PDB entry 8B12 | electron microscopy, 1.86 A resolution | chains C and G of the 10 polymer chains in the assembly

== Chain C ==
Protein: Major carboxysome shell protein CsoS1A
Source organism: Halothiobacillus neapolitanus
UniProtKB: P45689 (CSOSA_HALNC); residues 1-98 here = UniProt positions 1-98
Amino-acid sequence (98 residues; numbered 1 to 98; the number before each row is that of its first residue):
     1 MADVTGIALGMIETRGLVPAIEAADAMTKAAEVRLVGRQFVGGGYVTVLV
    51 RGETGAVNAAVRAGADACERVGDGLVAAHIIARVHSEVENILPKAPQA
Unresolved in the structure: 1-5

== Chain G ==
Protein: Carboxysome shell vertex protein CsoS4A
Source organism: Halothiobacillus neapolitanus
UniProtKB: O85043 (CSS4A_HALNC); numbering as in UniProt (aligned over 1-83)
Amino-acid sequence (83 residues; numbered 1 to 83; the number before each row is that of its first residue):
     1 MKIMQVEKTLVSTNRIADMGHKPLLVVWEKPGAPRQVAVDAIGCIPGDWV
    51 LCVGSSAAREAAGSKSYPSDLTIIGIIDQWNGE
Unresolved in the structure: 82-83

== Interface between chain C and chain G ==
Contacting residue pairs (16; chain C residue first):
  Lys-29(C) / Thr-9(G)
  Lys-29(C) / Leu-25(G)
  Lys-29(C) / Gly-43(G)  hydrogen bond (side chain-backbone)
  Lys-29(C) / Cys-44(G)
  Lys-29(C) / Ile-45(G)
  Ala-30(C) / Thr-9(G)
  Ala-30(C) / Pro-23(G)  hydrophobic
  Ala-31(C) / Thr-9(G)
  Ala-31(C) / Val-11(G)  hydrophobic
  Glu-32(C) / Thr-9(G)
  Gly-55(C) / Val-11(G)
  Gly-55(C) / Thr-13(G)
  Arg-62(C) / Gly-20(G)  hydrogen bond (side chain-backbone)
  Arg-62(C) / His-21(G)
  Ala-63(C) / His-21(G)
  Asp-66(C) / His-21(G)  salt bridge
Other interface residues (no listed pair), chain C (10 interface residues in all): Ala-56, Ala-59
Other interface residues (no listed pair), chain G (12 interface residues in all): Arg-15, Leu-24

== In short ==
10 residues of chain C and 12 residues of chain G are in contact; the contacts include 2 hydrogen bonds and 1
salt bridge. Polar pairs include Asp-66(C)/His-21(G), Lys-29(C)/Gly-43(G) and Arg-62(C)/Gly-20(G).
Here chain C is Major carboxysome shell protein CsoS1A and chain G is Carboxysome shell vertex protein CsoS4A,
both from Halothiobacillus neapolitanus. Entry 8B12 (cryo-EM structure of carboxysomal mini-shell: icosahedral
assembly from CsoS4A/1A and CsoS2 co-expression (T = 9)) was determined by electron microscopy, deposited
together with 8B0Y and 8B11.
